1JMZ - chains B and G of the 3 polymer chains in the assembly; structure by X-ray diffraction, 2.00 A resolution.

# Chain B
Molecule: Amine Dehydrogenase
From: Pseudomonas putida
Reference sequence: Q8VW82 (Q8VW82_PSEPU); residues 1-349 here correspond to UniProt positions 31-379 (UniProt number = residue number + 30)
Amino-acid sequence (349 residues; row label = number of the first residue in the row):
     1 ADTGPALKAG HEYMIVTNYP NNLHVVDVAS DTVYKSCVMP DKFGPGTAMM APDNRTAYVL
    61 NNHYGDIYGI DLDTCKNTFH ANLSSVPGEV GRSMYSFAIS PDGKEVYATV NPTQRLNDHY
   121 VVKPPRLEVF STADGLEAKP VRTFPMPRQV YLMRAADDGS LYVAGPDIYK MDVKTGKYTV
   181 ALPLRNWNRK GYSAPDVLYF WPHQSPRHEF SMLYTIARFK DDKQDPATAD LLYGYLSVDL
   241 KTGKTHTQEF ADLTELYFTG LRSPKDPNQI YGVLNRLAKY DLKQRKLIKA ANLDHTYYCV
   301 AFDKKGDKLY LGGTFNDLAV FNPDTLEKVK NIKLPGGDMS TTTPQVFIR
Not modelled in the structure: 1-3, 220-226
Cystine bridges: Cys37-Cys75
Small-molecule neighbours:
  - heme c (HEC): Leu116, Asn117, Asp118, His119, Tyr120
  - P-nitrophenylhydrazine (PND): Leu198, Phe200, Trp201, Phe258, Tyr298, Thr341

# Chain G
Molecule: Amine Dehydrogenase
From: Pseudomonas putida
Reference sequence: P0A182 (QADG_PSEPU); residues 2-79 here correspond to UniProt positions 1-78 (UniProt number = residue number - 1)
Amino-acid sequence (79 residues; numbered 1 to 79; the number before each row is that of its first residue):
     1 MSAVAGCTAT TDPGWEVDAF GGVSSLCQPM EADLYGCSDP CWWPAQVPDM MSTYQDWNAQ
    61 ASNSAEDWRN LGTVFPKDK
Not modelled in the structure: 1-2
Covalently attached groups: covalent link Cys7-Glu16; covalent link Cys27-Asp33, Cys41-Asp49; covalent link Cys37-Trp43; P-nitrophenylhydrazine (PND) linked to Trp43
Modified residues: Trp43 (2-amino-3-(6,7-dioxo-6,7-dihydro-1H-indol-3-yl)-propionic acid; TRQ)
Small-molecule neighbours:
  - heme c (HEC): Pro44, Ala45, Tyr54
  - P-nitrophenylhydrazine (PND): Asp12, Pro13, Asp33, Gly36, Cys37, Trp42

# How chain B and chain G interact
Pairs across the interface (51):
  Tyr19(B) - Asp39(G)  hydrogen bond
  Tyr19(B) - Met50(G)
  Tyr19(B) - Asn58(G)
  Tyr19(B) - Ser62(G)
  Lys42(B) - Asp56(G)  salt bridge
  His63(B) - Met50(G)  hydrogen bond (side chain-backbone)
  His63(B) - Met51(G)
  His63(B) - Gln55(G)
  Tyr64(B) - Asp39(G)
  Tyr64(B) - Pro40(G)
  Tyr64(B) - Met51(G)  hydrophobic
  Arg92(B) - Met51(G)  hydrogen bond (side chain-backbone)
  Arg92(B) - Ser52(G)
  Met94(B) - Met51(G)  hydrophobic
  Leu198(B) - Trp42(G)  hydrophobic
  Phe200(B) - Trp42(G)  hydrophobic
  Leu253(B) - Phe20(G)  hydrophobic
  Leu256(B) - Pro13(G)  hydrophobic
  Leu256(B) - Phe20(G)  hydrophobic
  Leu256(B) - Ser25(G)
  Phe258(B) - Asp12(G)
  Phe258(B) - Pro13(G)
  Asn275(B) - Ser24(G)  hydrogen bond (side chain-backbone)
  Asn275(B) - Ser25(G)
  Asn275(B) - Leu26(G)  hydrogen bond (side chain-backbone)
  Asn275(B) - Gln28(G)
  His295(B) - Gln28(G)
  His295(B) - Pro29(G)
  Thr296(B) - Cys27(G)
  Thr296(B) - Gln28(G)  hydrogen bond (side chain-backbone)
  Thr296(B) - Ala32(G)
  Tyr298(B) - Ala32(G)
  Tyr298(B) - Asp33(G)  hydrogen bond
  Tyr298(B) - Gly36(G)
  Thr314(B) - Ala32(G)
  Phe315(B) - Glu31(G)
  Phe315(B) - Ala32(G)
  Phe315(B) - Ser64(G)
  Phe315(B) - Ala65(G)  hydrophobic
  Asn316(B) - Asn63(G)
  Gly336(B) - Asn63(G)
  Gly337(B) - Ser62(G)
  Gly337(B) - Asn63(G)
  Asp338(B) - Tyr35(G)
  Asp338(B) - Ser62(G)  hydrogen bond (backbone-backbone)
  Asp338(B) - Asn63(G)
  Asp338(B) - Ser64(G)  hydrogen bond
  Ser340(B) - Tyr35(G)  hydrogen bond (side chain-backbone)
  Ser340(B) - Gly36(G)
  Ser340(B) - Asp39(G)  hydrogen bond
  Thr341(B) - Gly36(G)
Interface residues without a listed pair, chain B (27 interface residues in all): Pro20, Phe43, Tyr95, Leu274

# Overview
Chain B and chain G each contribute 27 residues to their interface, with 11 hydrogen bonds and 1 salt bridge.
Polar contacts include Lys42(B)-Asp56(G), Tyr19(B)-Asp39(G) and His63(B)-Met50(G). Chain B binds heme c and
P-nitrophenylhydrazine. Bound to chain G: heme c.
Chain B is Amine Dehydrogenase and chain G is Amine Dehydrogenase, both from Pseudomonas putida; the
structure, crystal structure of a quinohemoprotein amine dehydrogenase from pseudomonas putida with inhibitor,
was determined by X-ray diffraction, deposited together with 1JMX.
